1XIM - chains A and B of the 4 polymer chains in the assembly; structure by X-ray diffraction, 2.20 A resolution.

Chain A (and B):
Protein: D-xylose isomerase
Source organism: Actinoplanes missouriensis
Notes: EC 5.3.1.5; chain B of this document is another copy of the same molecule, construct and numbering; everything in this record applies to it too
UniProt: P12851 (XYLA_ACTMI); residues 2-394 here correspond to UniProt positions 1-393 (UniProt number = residue number - 1)
Chain sequence (393 residues; numbered 2 to 394; the number before each row is that of its first residue):
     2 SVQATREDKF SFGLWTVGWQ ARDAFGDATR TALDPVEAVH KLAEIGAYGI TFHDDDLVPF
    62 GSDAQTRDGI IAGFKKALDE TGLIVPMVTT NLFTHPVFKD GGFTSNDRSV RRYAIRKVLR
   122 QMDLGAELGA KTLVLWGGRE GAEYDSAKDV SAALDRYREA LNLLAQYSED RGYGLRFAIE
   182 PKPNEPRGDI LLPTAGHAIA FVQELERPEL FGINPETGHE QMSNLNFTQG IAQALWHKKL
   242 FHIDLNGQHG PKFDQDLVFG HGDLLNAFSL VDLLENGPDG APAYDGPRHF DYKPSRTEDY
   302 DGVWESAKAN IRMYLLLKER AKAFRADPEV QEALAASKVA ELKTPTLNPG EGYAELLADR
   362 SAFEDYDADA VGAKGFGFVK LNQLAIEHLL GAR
Not modelled in the structure: 2
Ion coordination: Co2+ site 1: Glu-181, Glu-217, Asp-245, Asp-292 (together with Xylitol); Co2+ site 2: Glu-217, His-220, Asp-255 (together with Xylitol)
Small-molecule neighbours: Xylitol (XYL): Trp-16, His-54, Thr-90, Phe-94, Trp-137, Glu-181, Lys-183, Glu-217, His-220, Asp-245, Asp-255, Asp-292

Interface between chain A and chain B:
Pairs across the interface - 64 pairs, chain A then chain B:
  Arg-23(A) with Arg-23(B)
  Asp-24(A) with Arg-23(B), hydrogen bond (backbone-side chain); Arg-140(B), salt bridge; Pro-187(B)
  Phe-26(A) with Phe-94(B); Thr-95(B), hydrogen bond (backbone-side chain); Trp-137(B), hydrophobic; Arg-140(B), hydrogen bond (backbone-side chain); Lys-183(B); Glu-186(B); Pro-187(B)
  Gly-27(A) with Arg-23(B), hydrogen bond (backbone-side chain); Thr-95(B); Arg-140(B)
  Asp-28(A) with Thr-95(B), hydrogen bond (backbone-backbone)
  Ala-29(A) with Pro-97(B)
  Thr-30(A) with Pro-97(B); Lys-100(B)
  Phe-94(A) with Phe-26(B)
  Thr-95(A) with Phe-26(B), hydrogen bond (side chain-backbone); Gly-27(B); Asp-28(B), hydrogen bond (backbone-backbone); Arg-297(B), hydrogen bond (backbone-side chain)
  Pro-97(A) with Ala-29(B); Thr-30(B)
  Lys-100(A) with Arg-297(B); Thr-298(B)
  Trp-137(A) with Phe-26(B), hydrophobic
  Arg-140(A) with Asp-24(B), salt bridge; Phe-26(B), hydrogen bond (side chain-backbone); Gly-27(B); Arg-297(B)
  Tyr-145(A) with Leu-258(B); Ser-296(B), hydrogen bond
  Lys-183(A) with Phe-26(B)
  Asn-185(A) with Lys-253(B); Phe-254(B)
  Glu-186(A) with Phe-26(B); Phe-254(B)
  Pro-187(A) with Asp-24(B); Phe-26(B), hydrophobic; Phe-254(B)
  Arg-188(A) with Phe-254(B); Thr-298(B)
  Gly-189(A) with Lys-253(B), hydrogen bond (backbone-side chain); Gln-256(B)
  Asp-190(A) with Lys-253(B), salt bridge
  Pro-252(A) with Pro-252(B)
  Lys-253(A) with Asn-185(B); Gly-189(B), hydrogen bond (side chain-backbone); Asp-190(B), salt bridge
  Phe-254(A) with Asn-185(B); Glu-186(B); Pro-187(B); Arg-188(B)
  Asp-255(A) with Phe-26(B)
  Gln-256(A) with Gly-189(B)
  Leu-258(A) with Tyr-145(B)
  Ser-296(A) with Tyr-145(B), hydrogen bond
  Arg-297(A) with Thr-95(B), hydrogen bond (side chain-backbone); Lys-100(B); Arg-140(B)
  Thr-298(A) with Lys-100(B); Arg-188(B)
Also at the interface, not in a pair above, chain A (35 interface residues in all): Ala-25, His-96, Glu-144, His-250, His-262
Also at the interface, not in a pair above, chain B (34 interface residues in all): Ala-25, His-96, Glu-144, Asp-255, His-262

In short:
35 residues of chain A face 34 of chain B across their interface, with 14 hydrogen bonds and 4 salt bridges.
Polar contacts include Asp-24(A)/Arg-140(B), Asp-190(A)/Lys-253(B) and Asp-24(A)/Arg-23(B). Ligands of chain
A: Xylitol. Glu-181(A), Glu-217(A), Asp-245(A) and Asp-292(A) form the Co2+ site 1.
Both chains are D-xylose isomerase (Actinoplanes missouriensis). Entry 1XIM (Arginine residues as stabilizing
elements in proteins) was determined by X-ray diffraction together with 2XIM and 3XIM from the same study.
